Entry 3BYO (X-ray diffraction, 2.00 A resolution); this record covers chain A.

== Chain A ==
Name: Proto-oncogene tyrosine-protein kinase LCK
Source organism: Homo sapiens
Notes: EC 2.7.10.2; fragment: kinase domain
UniProt: P06239 (LCK_HUMAN); residue numbers follow UniProt; this construct covers 231-501
Amino-acid sequence (271 residues; numbered 231 to 501; the number before each row is that of its first residue):
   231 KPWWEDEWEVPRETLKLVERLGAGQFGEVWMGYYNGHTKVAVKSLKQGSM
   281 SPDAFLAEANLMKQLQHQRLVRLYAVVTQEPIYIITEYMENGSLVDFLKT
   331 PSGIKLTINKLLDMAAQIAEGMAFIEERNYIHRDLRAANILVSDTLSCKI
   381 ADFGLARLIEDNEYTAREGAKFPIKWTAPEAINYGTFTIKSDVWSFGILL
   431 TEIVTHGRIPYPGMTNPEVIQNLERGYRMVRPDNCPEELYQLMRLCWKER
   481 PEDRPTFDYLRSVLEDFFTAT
Modified residues: Tyr394 (o-phosphotyrosine; PTR)
Ligand contacts: Lck (AM9; 6-(2,6-dimethylphenyl)-2-{[4-(4-methylpiperazin-1-yl)phenyl]amino}pyrimido[5',4':5,6]pyrimido[1,2-a]benzimidazol-5(6H)-one): Leu251, Gly252, Val259, Ala271, Val272, Lys273, Glu288, Val301, Ile314, Thr316, Glu317, Tyr318, Met319, Glu320, Gly322, Leu371, Ala381, Asp382
UniProt features mapped onto this chain:
  - active site: Asp364 (Proton acceptor)
  - binding site (ATP): Leu251 to Val259, Lys273
  - modified residue: Tyr394 (Phosphotyrosine)
  - cross-link: Lys276 (Glycyl lysine isopeptide (Lys-Gly) (interchain with G-Cter in ubiquitin))
  - natural variant: Pro232 (P232PQKP: In leukemia), Leu341 (L341P: In IMD22), Ala353 (A353V: Found in leukemia), Pro447 (P447L: Found in leukemia)
  - mutagenesis: Lys276 (K276R: Abolishes UBR2-mediated 'Lys-63'-linked ubiquitination. Abolishes UBR2-mediated 'Lys-63'-linked ubiquitination and autophosphorylation of Tyr-394; when associated with R-99), Tyr394 (Y394F: Abolishes autophosphorylation)

== In short ==
Ligands of chain A: Lck. UniProt lists active-site residue Asp364, 10 ATP-binding residues and 2 mutagenesis
sites.
Chain A is Proto-oncogene tyrosine-protein kinase LCK (Homo sapiens); the structure, X-Ray co-crystal
structure of 2-amino-6-phenylpyrimido[5',4':5,6]pyrimido[1,2-a]benzimidazol-5(6H)-one 25 bound to Lck, was
determined by X-ray diffraction, deposited together with 3BYM.
